7MDO - chains E and F of the 6 polymer chains in the assembly; structure by electron microscopy, 4.12 A resolution (low resolution: residue-level contacts below are approximate; hydrogen-bond / salt-bridge calls are withheld).

[Chain E (and F)]
Molecule: Transitional endoplasmic reticulum ATPase
Source organism: Homo sapiens
Notes: EC 3.6.4.6; chain F of this document is another copy of the same molecule, construct and numbering; everything in this record applies to it too
UniProt: P55072 (TERA_HUMAN); residue numbers follow UniProt; this construct covers 1-806
Sequence (806 residues; each row starts with the number of its first residue):
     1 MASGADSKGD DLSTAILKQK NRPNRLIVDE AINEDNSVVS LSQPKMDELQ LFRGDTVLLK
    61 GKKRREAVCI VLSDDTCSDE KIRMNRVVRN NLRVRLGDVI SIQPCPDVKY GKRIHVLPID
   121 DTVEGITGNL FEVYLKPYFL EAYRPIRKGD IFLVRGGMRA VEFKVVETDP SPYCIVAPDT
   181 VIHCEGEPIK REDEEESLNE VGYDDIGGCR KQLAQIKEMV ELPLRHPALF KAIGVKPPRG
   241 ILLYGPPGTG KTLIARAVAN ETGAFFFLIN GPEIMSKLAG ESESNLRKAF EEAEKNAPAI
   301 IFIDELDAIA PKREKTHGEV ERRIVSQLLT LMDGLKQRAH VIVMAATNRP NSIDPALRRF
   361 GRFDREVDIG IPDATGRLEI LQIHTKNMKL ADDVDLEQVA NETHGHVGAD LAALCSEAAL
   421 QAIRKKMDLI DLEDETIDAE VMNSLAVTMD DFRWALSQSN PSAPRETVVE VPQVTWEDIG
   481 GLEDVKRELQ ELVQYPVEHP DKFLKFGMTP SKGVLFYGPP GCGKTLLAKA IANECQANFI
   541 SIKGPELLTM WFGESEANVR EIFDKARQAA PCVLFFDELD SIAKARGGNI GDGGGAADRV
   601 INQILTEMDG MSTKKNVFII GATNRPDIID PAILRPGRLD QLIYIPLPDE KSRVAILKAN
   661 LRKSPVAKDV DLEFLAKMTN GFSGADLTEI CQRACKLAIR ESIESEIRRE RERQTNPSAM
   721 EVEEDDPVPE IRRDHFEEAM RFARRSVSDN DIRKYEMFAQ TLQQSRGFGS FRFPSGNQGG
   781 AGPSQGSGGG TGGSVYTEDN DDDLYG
Disordered / not traced: 1-194, 583-597, 708-730, 764-806
Construct notes: engineered mutation Pro-464 (Leu in P55072)
Ligand contacts: ADP (adenosine-5'-diphosphate): Asp-205, Ile-206, Gly-207, Gly-208, Pro-247, Gly-248, Thr-249, Gly-250, Lys-251, Thr-252, Leu-253, Asp-304, Ile-380, His-384, Gly-408, Ala-409, Ala-412
Curated features (UniProtKB/Swiss-Prot):
  - region: Thr-797 to Gly-806 (Interaction with UBXN6)
  - motif: Asp-802 to Gly-806 (PIM motif)
  - binding site (ATP): Pro-247 to Leu-253, Asn-348, His-384, Gly-521 to Leu-526
  - modified residue: Ala-2 (N-acetylalanine), Ser-3 (Phosphoserine), Ser-7 (Phosphoserine), Ser-13 (Phosphoserine), Ser-37 (Phosphoserine), Lys-315 (N6,N6,N6-trimethyllysine), Thr-436 (Phosphothreonine), Ser-462 (Phosphoserine), Lys-502 (N6-acetyllysine), Lys-505 (N6-acetyllysine), Lys-668 (N6-acetyllysine), Ser-702 (Phosphoserine), Lys-754 (N6-acetyllysine), Ser-770 (Phosphoserine), Ser-775 (Phosphoserine), Ser-787 (Phosphoserine), Tyr-805 (Phosphotyrosine)
  - cross-link (Glycyl lysine isopeptide (Lys-Gly)): Lys-8 (interchain with G-Cter in SUMO2), Lys-18 (interchain with G-Cter in SUMO2)
  - natural variant: Arg-95 (R95G: In IBMPFD1), Gly-97 (G97E: In CMT2Y), Ile-126 (I126F: In IBMPFD1; uncertain significance), Arg-155 (R155C: In IBMPFD1; R155H: In FTDALS6 and IBMPFD1; R155L: In IBMPFD1; R155P: In IBMPFD1; R155S: In IBMPFD1), Arg-159 (R159G: In FTDALS6; R159H: In IBMPFD1), Ala-160 (A160T: In IBMPFD1; uncertain significance), Glu-185 (E185K: In CMT2Y), Arg-191 (R191Q: In FTDALS6 and IBMPFD1), Leu-198 (L198W: In IBMPFD1), Ala-232 (A232E: In IBMPFD1), Ile-254 (I254F: In IBMPFD1; uncertain significance), Ile-369 (I369T: In IBMPFD1; uncertain significance), 2 further natural variant entries in UniProt
  - mutagenesis: Phe-52 to Asp-55 (Abolishes interaction with NPLOC4; when associated with A-110), Arg-53 (R53A: Minor effect on affinity for ATP and ADP), Arg-86 (R86A: Strongly increased affinity for ATP. Strongly reduced affinity for ADP), Tyr-110 (Y110A: Abolishes interaction with NPLOC4; when associated with 52-A--A-55), Arg-113 to His-115 (Severely reduced binding to DERL1), Phe-131 (F131R: Severely reduced binding to DERL1), Leu-140 (L140D: Severely reduced binding to DERL1), Asp-179 (D179R: No effect on binding to DERL1), His-183 (H183W: Severely reduced binding to DERL1), Lys-251 (K251Q: Impairs ERAD degradation of HMGCR and does not inhibit interaction with RHBDD1; when associated with Q-524), Glu-305 (E305Q: Defect in ubiquitin-dependent protein degradation by the proteasome; when associated with Q-578), Lys-312 (K312A: Does not affect methylation by VCPKMT), 8 further mutagenesis entries in UniProt
Reported in the primary citation:
  - mutagenesis - L464P: decreased catalytic activity
  - mutagenesis - L464P (5.8fold): increased catalytic activity on p37
  - mutagenesis - L464P (12-fold): increased catalytic activity on p47
  - mutagenesis - E305Q: unchanged catalytic activity
  - mutagenesis - L464P: unchanged binding to NMS-873

[Interface between chain E and chain F]
Pairs across the interface - 88 pairs, chain E then chain F:
  Pro-247(E) with Arg-359(F)
  Asn-270(E) with Asp-333(F)
  Pro-272(E) with Ser-326(F); Leu-329(F); Thr-330(F); Arg-362(F)
  Glu-273(E) with Thr-330(F)
  Met-275(E) with Glu-319(F); Ser-326(F)
  Ser-276(E) with Arg-323(F); Ser-326(F); Gln-327(F)
  Lys-277(E) with Arg-323(F)
  Leu-278(E) with Arg-323(F)
  Ala-279(E) with Arg-323(F)
  Glu-305(E) with Arg-359(F)
  Lys-315(E) with Glu-314(F)
  Thr-316(E) with Glu-319(F); Arg-322(F)
  His-317(E) with His-317(F)
  Gly-318(E) with His-317(F); Glu-319(F)
  Val-320(E) with Glu-319(F)
  Glu-321(E) with Glu-319(F); Arg-322(F)
  Asn-348(E) with Arg-359(F)
  Ala-409(E) with Phe-360(F)
  Ala-413(E) with Phe-360(F)
  Ser-416(E) with Val-235(F)
  Glu-417(E) with Met-219(F)
  Ala-419(E) with Val-235(F)
  Leu-420(E) with Leu-222(F); Phe-230(F)
  Gln-421(E) with Glu-218(F)
  Ile-423(E) with Leu-222(F)
  Arg-424(E) with Glu-218(F)
  Asp-428(E) with His-226(F)
  Glu-433(E) with Arg-225(F); His-226(F); Pro-227(F)
  Ile-437(E) with Ala-228(F); Leu-229(F); Ala-232(F)
  Met-442(E) with Ile-233(F)
  Arg-453(E) with Lys-614(F)
  Trp-454(E) with Glu-218(F)
  Ser-457(E) with Lys-615(F)
  Gln-458(E) with Lys-615(F)
  Ser-459(E) with Arg-365(F); Arg-567(F); Lys-615(F)
  Arg-465(E) with Asp-609(F); Gly-610(F)
  Lys-543(E) with Arg-638(F)
  Pro-545(E) with Asn-602(F); Leu-605(F); Thr-606(F)
  Glu-546(E) with Thr-606(F); Asp-609(F)
  Leu-548(E) with Asn-602(F)
  Thr-549(E) with Asn-602(F); Gln-603(F); Thr-606(F)
  Phe-552(E) with Asp-598(F); Arg-599(F); Asn-602(F)
  Ser-664(E) with Phe-506(F)
  Pro-665(E) with Lys-505(F); Phe-506(F)
  Ala-685(E) with Pro-636(F)
  Cys-691(E) with Met-508(F)
  Gln-692(E) with Met-508(F); Thr-509(F)
  Cys-695(E) with Met-508(F)
  Lys-696(E) with Phe-503(F)
  Ile-699(E) with Tyr-495(F); Phe-503(F); Phe-506(F)
  Arg-700(E) with Glu-491(F); Tyr-495(F)
  Ile-703(E) with Tyr-495(F); Glu-498(F); His-499(F)
  Arg-732(E) with Phe-506(F)
  Ala-743(E) with Gln-763(F)
  Arg-744(E) with Leu-762(F); Gln-763(F)
  Arg-745(E) with Gln-763(F)
Also at the interface, not in a pair above, chain E (65 interface residues in all): Asn-387, Glu-402, Met-427, Leu-456, Asp-577, Glu-578, Lys-663, Glu-689, Ser-746
Also at the interface, not in a pair above, chain F (60 interface residues in all): Gly-234, Lys-236, Pro-238, Arg-487, Lys-502, Gly-507, Met-611, Arg-635, Gln-641, Thr-761

[Summary]
65 residues of chain E and 60 residues of chain F are in contact. Ligands of chain E: ADP. UniProt lists 15
ATP-binding residues and 24 mutagenesis sites on chain E. The paper reports that L464P of chain E reduces
catalytic activity; L464P of chain E increases catalytic activity on p37.
Both chains are Transitional endoplasmic reticulum ATPase (Homo sapiens). Entry 7MDO (Structure of human p97
ATPase L464P mutant) was determined by electron microscopy together with 7MDM from the same study.
